8PB9 - chains A and B of the 5 polymer chains in the assembly; structure by electron microscopy, 3.30 A resolution.

[Chain A (and B)]
Protein: Antiactivator FleN
From: Pseudomonas aeruginosa PAO1
Notes: chain B of this document is another copy of the same molecule, construct and numbering; everything in this record applies to it too
UniProt: G3XD64 (FLEN_PSEAE); residue numbers follow UniProt; this construct covers 2-280
Amino-acid sequence (284 residues; each row starts with the number of its first residue; numbers below 1 keep their minus sign (Gly-3 is residue -3)):
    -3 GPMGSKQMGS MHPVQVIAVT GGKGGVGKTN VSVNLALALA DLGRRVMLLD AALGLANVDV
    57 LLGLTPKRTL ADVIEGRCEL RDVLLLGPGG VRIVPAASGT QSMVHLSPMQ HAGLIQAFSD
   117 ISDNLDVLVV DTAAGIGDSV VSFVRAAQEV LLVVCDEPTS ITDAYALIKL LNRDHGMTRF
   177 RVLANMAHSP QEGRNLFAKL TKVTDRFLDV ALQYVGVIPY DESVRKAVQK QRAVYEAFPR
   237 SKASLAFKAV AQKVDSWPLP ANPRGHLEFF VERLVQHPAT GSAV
Not modelled in the structure: -3 to 7, 273-280
Construct notes: expression tag (-3 to 1); engineered mutation Ala48 (Asp in G3XD64)
Ligand contacts:
  - AMP-PCP (ACP; phosphomethylphosphonic acid adenylate ester), molecule 1: Lys19, Gly20, Gly21, Val22, Gly23, Lys24, Thr25, Asn26, Val27, Leu57, Asn181, Met182, Ile214, Pro215, Tyr216, Asp217, Val220, Arg221, Val224
  - AMP-PCP (ACP), molecule 2: Lys19, Gly20, Glu153, Thr155
UniProt features mapped onto this chain:
  - binding site (ATP): Lys19 to Asn26, Glu153, Asn181, Pro215 to Asp217, Arg221

[Chain A / chain B interface]
Residue-residue contacts - 66 pairs, chain A then chain B:
  Gly18(A) - Leu51(B)
  Lys19(A) - Asn53(B)
  Gly20(A) - Gly20(B)
  Gly20(A) - Gly21(B)  hydrogen bond (backbone-backbone)
  Gly21(A) - Gly20(B)
  Gly21(A) - Gly21(B)
  Gly50(A) - Ile132(B)
  Leu51(A) - Gly131(B)
  Leu51(A) - Ile132(B)  hydrophobic
  Leu51(A) - Asp159(B)
  Leu51(A) - Ala162(B)  hydrophobic
  Asn53(A) - Thr155(B)
  Asn53(A) - Asp159(B)
  Val56(A) - Pro154(B)
  Val56(A) - Thr155(B)
  Val56(A) - Thr158(B)
  Leu57(A) - Thr155(B)
  Ser94(A) - Lys165(B)  hydrogen bond (backbone-side chain)
  Gly95(A) - Ala162(B)
  Gly95(A) - Arg169(B)  hydrogen bond (backbone-side chain)
  Thr96(A) - Arg169(B)
  Gln97(A) - Ile132(B)
  Gln97(A) - Asp134(B)  hydrogen bond
  Gln97(A) - Val137(B)
  Gln97(A) - Leu166(B)
  Gln97(A) - His171(B)
  Val100(A) - Ile132(B)  hydrophobic
  His101(A) - Gly133(B)
  His101(A) - Asp134(B)  salt bridge
  Gly131(A) - Leu51(B)
  Asp152(A) - Arg221(B)
  Asp152(A) - Gln225(B)  hydrogen bond (backbone-side chain)
  Glu153(A) - Val224(B)
  Pro154(A) - Val56(B)  hydrophobic
  Pro154(A) - Val224(B)
  Pro154(A) - Gln227(B)
  Thr155(A) - Asn53(B)
  Thr155(A) - Val56(B)
  Thr155(A) - Leu57(B)
  Thr158(A) - Ala52(B)
  Thr158(A) - Val56(B)
  Thr158(A) - Ser94(B)
  Asp159(A) - Leu51(B)
  Asp159(A) - Ala52(B)
  Asp159(A) - Asn53(B)  hydrogen bond
  Ala162(A) - Ser94(B)
  Ala162(A) - Gly95(B)
  Lys165(A) - Ser94(B)
  Lys165(A) - Gly95(B)  hydrogen bond (side chain-backbone)
  Leu166(A) - Gln97(B)
  Leu166(A) - Val100(B)  hydrophobic
  Arg169(A) - Gly95(B)  hydrogen bond (side chain-backbone)
  Arg169(A) - Thr96(B)
  Arg169(A) - Gln97(B)  hydrogen bond
  Asp170(A) - Gln97(B)  hydrogen bond
  His184(A) - Arg221(B)
  Glu188(A) - Arg221(B)  salt bridge
  Arg221(A) - Glu153(B)  salt bridge
  Arg221(A) - His184(B)
  Val224(A) - Glu153(B)
  Val224(A) - Pro154(B)
  Val224(A) - Thr155(B)
  Gln225(A) - Asp152(B)  hydrogen bond (side chain-backbone)
  Gln225(A) - Glu153(B)
  Gln225(A) - Pro154(B)
  Gln227(A) - Pro154(B)
Interface residues without a listed pair, chain A (36 interface residues in all): Ala130, Ile132, Tyr216
Interface residues without a listed pair, chain B (40 interface residues in all): Gly18, Lys19, Thr25, Ala130, Met182, Tyr216, Glu218

[Summary]
The interface between chain A and chain B involves 36 residues on one side and 40 on the other, with 11
hydrogen bonds and 3 salt bridges. Among the polar pairs are His101(A)-Asp134(B), Glu188(A)-Arg221(B) and
Arg221(A)-Glu153(B). Ligands of chain A: AMP-PCP.
Both chains are Antiactivator FleN (Pseudomonas aeruginosa PAO1). Entry 8PB9 (Cryo-EM structure of the
c-di-GMP-bound FleQ-FleN master regulator complex from Pseudomonas aeruginosa) was determined by electron
microscopy together with 8P53 from the same study.
